PDB entry 8OP9 | electron microscopy, 3.36 A resolution | chains A and B of the 5 polymer chains in the assembly

== Chain A (and B) ==
Molecule: Gamma-aminobutyric acid receptor subunit rho-1
Source organism: Homo sapiens
Notes: chain B of this document is another copy of the same molecule, construct and numbering; everything in this record applies to it too
UniProt: P24046 (GBRR1_HUMAN); residue numbers follow UniProt; this construct covers 1-479
Chain sequence (479 residues; numbered 1 to 479; the number before each row is that of its first residue):
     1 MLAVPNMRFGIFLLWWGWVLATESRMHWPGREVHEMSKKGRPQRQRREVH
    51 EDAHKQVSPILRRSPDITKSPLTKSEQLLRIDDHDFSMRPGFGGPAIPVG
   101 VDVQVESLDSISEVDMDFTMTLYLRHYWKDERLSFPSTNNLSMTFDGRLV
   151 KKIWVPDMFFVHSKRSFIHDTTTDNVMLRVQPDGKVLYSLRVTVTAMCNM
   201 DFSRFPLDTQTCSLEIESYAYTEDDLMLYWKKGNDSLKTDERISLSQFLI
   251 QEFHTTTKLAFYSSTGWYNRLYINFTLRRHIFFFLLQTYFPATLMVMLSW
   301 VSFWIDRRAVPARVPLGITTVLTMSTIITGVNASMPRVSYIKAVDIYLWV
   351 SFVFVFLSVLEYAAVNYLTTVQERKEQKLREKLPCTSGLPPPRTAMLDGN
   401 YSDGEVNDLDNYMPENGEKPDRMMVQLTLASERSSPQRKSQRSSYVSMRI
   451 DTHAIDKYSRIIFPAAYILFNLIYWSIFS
Not modelled in the structure: 1-77, 381-450
Cystine bridges: C198-C212
Covalently attached groups: N-acetylglucosamine (NAG) linked to N140, N234
Ligand contacts:
  - gamma-amino-butanoic acid (ABU), molecule 1: Q104, Y123, R125, S189
  - gamma-amino-butanoic acid (ABU), molecule 2: F159, E217, S218, Y219, Y262, T265, Y268
What the authors report for this chain:
  - binding site for gamma-amino-butanoic acid: R125, E217
  - binding site for gamma-amino-butanoic acid: F159, Y262, T265 (from molecular simulation)
  - conformationally variable residues (domain motion, helix shift, loop rearrangement): G93, S203, S264, L322, N332
  - contacts within the chain: V114-P336 (hydrophobic contact), F205-M335 (hydrophobic contact), E113-R279 (salt bridge), D208-R279 (salt bridge)
  - mutagenesis - S264DEL: decreased binding to gamma-amino-butanoic acid

== Chain A / chain B interface ==
Contacting residue pairs (66; chain A residue first):
  F86(A) with R148(B), hydrogen bond (backbone-side chain)
  S87(A) with F145(B); D146(B), hydrogen bond (backbone-backbone)
  M88(A) with L78(B), hydrophobic
  F92(A) with M143(B), hydrophobic; T144(B)
  K151(A) with R148(B), hydrogen bond (backbone-side chain)
  I153(A) with R148(B)
  D157(A) with T173(B), hydrogen bond
  M158(A) with T171(B); T172(B), hydrogen bond (backbone-backbone)
  F159(A) with T171(B); N175(B)
  F160(A) with T171(B)
  H162(A) with E106(B); R191(B); D240(B), salt bridge
  S163(A) with R191(B), hydrogen bond (backbone-side chain)
  K164(A) with H169(B)
  S166(A) with T171(B)
  F167(A) with T171(B)
  I168(A) with T172(B)
  L190(A) with T172(B)
  M197(A) with D109(B)
  Y219(A) with Y123(B); N175(B), hydrogen bond (side chain-backbone); V176(B); M177(B); S189(B); L190(B); R191(B), hydrogen bond (side chain-backbone)
  A220(A) with T144(B); M177(B); R179(B), hydrogen bond (backbone-side chain)
  Y221(A) with T144(B); D146(B)
  T222(A) with R179(B)
  Y262(A) with Q104(B); Y123(B)
  S264(A) with R125(B), hydrogen bond
  T265(A) with R125(B); R179(B), hydrogen bond (backbone-side chain)
  Y268(A) with R179(B), hydrogen bond
  I318(A) with L316(B), hydrophobic
  V321(A) with L298(B), hydrophobic
  L322(A) with M295(B), hydrophobic; T319(B); T323(B)
  N332(A) with Q287(B)
  R337(A) with E113(B), salt bridge; S246(B); Q247(B), hydrogen bond; F283(B)
  S339(A) with H280(B); F282(B)
  Y340(A) with F282(B)
  I341(A) with F282(B), hydrophobic
  W349(A) with L286(B)
  F352(A) with L294(B), hydrophobic
  F356(A) with L298(B), hydrophobic
  N366(A) with I305(B); D306(B), hydrogen bond (side chain-backbone)
  Y367(A) with W304(B)
  T370(A) with D306(B)
  R374(A) with D451(B); T452(B), hydrogen bond
Other interface residues (no listed pair), chain A (52 interface residues in all): G93, L124, K152, P156, V192, D225, V310, P311, V314, V338, L360
Other interface residues (no listed pair), chain B (52 interface residues in all): S107, Y127, F167, D170, R242, V301, A309, P311, A312, R460
The authors on this interface:
  - residue pairs: Y268(A)-R179(B) (hydrogen bond)

== Overview ==
The chain A/chain B interface involves 52 residues from each chain; the contacts include 15 hydrogen bonds and
2 salt bridges. Polar contacts include H162(A)-D240(B), R337(A)-E113(B) and F86(A)-R148(B). The paper
describes a hydrogen bond between Y268(A) and R179(B). The paper reports a binding site for
gamma-amino-butanoic acid at R125(A), E217(A) and F159(A) among others; S264DEL of chain A reduces binding to
gamma-amino-butanoic acid.
Chain A and chain B are both Gamma-aminobutyric acid receptor subunit rho-1 (Homo sapiens); the structure,
CryoEM structure of human rho1 GABAA receptor in complex with GABA, was determined by electron microscopy
(same publication as 8OQ6, 8OQ7, 8OQ8 and 8OQA).
